Entry 9EEA (electron microscopy, 3.36 A resolution); this record covers chains D and E of the 5 polymer chains in the assembly.

# Chain D
Name: Guanine nucleotide-binding protein G(s) subunit alpha isoforms short
Organism: Homo sapiens
Notes: EC 3.6.5.-
UniProtKB: P63092 (GNAS2_HUMAN); aligned in 2 segments with insertions or deletions, so no single offset holds: 5-195 ~ UniProt 5-64; 204-384 ~ UniProt 204-394
Sequence (263 residues; row label = number of the first residue in the row; note: 131 numbers in that range are skipped by the numbering (no residue carries them; nothing is unmodelled there); numbers below 1 keep their minus sign (Met-9 is residue -9)):
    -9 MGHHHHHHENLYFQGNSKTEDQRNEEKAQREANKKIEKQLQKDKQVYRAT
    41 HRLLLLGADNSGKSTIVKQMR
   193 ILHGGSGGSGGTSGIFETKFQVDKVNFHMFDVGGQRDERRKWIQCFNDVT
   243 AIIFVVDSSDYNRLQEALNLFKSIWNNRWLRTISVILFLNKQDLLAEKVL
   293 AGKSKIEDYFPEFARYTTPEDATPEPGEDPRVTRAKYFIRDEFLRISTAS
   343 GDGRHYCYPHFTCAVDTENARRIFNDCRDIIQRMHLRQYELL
Not modelled in the structure: -9 to 9, 193-205, 384
Sequence notes: initiating methionine (-9); expression tag (-8 to 4); conflict Asp49 (Gly in P63092), Asn50 (Glu in P63092), Asp249 (Ala in P63092), Asp252 (Ser in P63092), Ala362 (Ile372 in P63092), Ile365 (Val375 in P63092); linker (196-203)

# Chain E
Name: nanobody Nb35
Organism: Lama glama
Notes: antibody fragment or engineered binder
Sequence (156 residues; numbered -21 to 134; the number before each row is that of its first residue; numbers below 1 keep their minus sign (Met-21 is residue -21)):
   -21 MKYLLPTAAAGLLLLAAQPAMAQVQLQESGGGLVQPGGSLRLSCAASGFT
    29 FSNYKMNWVRQAPGKGLEWVSDISQSGASISYTGSVKGRFTISRDNAKNT
    79 LYLQMNSLKPEDTAVYYCARCPAPFTRDCFDVTSTTYAYRGQGTQVTVSS
   129 HHHHHH
Not modelled in the structure: -21 to 0, 129-134
Disulfide bonds: Cys22-Cys96, Cys99-Cys107

# Interface between chain D and chain E
Contacting residue pairs - 14 pairs, chain D then chain E:
  Asp229(D) - Thr111(E)
  Asp229(D) - Ser112(E)  hydrogen bond (side chain-backbone)
  Glu230(D) - Thr111(E)
  Glu230(D) - Tyr115(E)
  Asn254(D) - Lys43(E)
  Asn261(D) - Trp47(E)
  Ser265(D) - Asp106(E)
  Ser265(D) - Cys107(E)  hydrogen bond (side chain-backbone)
  Ser265(D) - Phe108(E)
  Asn268(D) - Asp106(E)
  Asn269(D) - Asp106(E)  hydrogen bond
  Arg270(D) - Asp106(E)  hydrogen bond (backbone-side chain)
  Tyr301(D) - Gly62(E)
  Tyr301(D) - Ser63(E)
Interface residues without a listed pair, chain D (15 interface residues in all): Arg228, Arg231, Arg232, Gln257, Arg273, Pro303
Interface residues without a listed pair, chain E (14 interface residues in all): Thr61, Thr104, Arg105, Thr114

# In short
Chain D and chain E form an interface of 15 and 14 residues respectively, with 4 hydrogen bonds. Among the
polar pairs are Asp229(D)-Ser112(E), Ser265(D)-Cys107(E) and Asn269(D)-Asp106(E).
Chain D is Guanine nucleotide-binding protein G(s) subunit alpha isoforms short (Homo sapiens) and chain E is
nanobody Nb35 (Lama glama); the structure, Cryo-EM structure of the adenosine A2A receptor intermediate bound
to a miniGs heterotrimer, was determined by electron microscopy (same publication as 9EE8 and 9EE9).
